PDB entry 2J80 | X-ray diffraction, 1.60 A resolution | chains A and B

== Chain A (and B) ==
Molecule: Sensor kinase cita
From: Klebsiella pneumoniae
Notes: EC 2.7.13.3; fragment: periplasmic ligand binding domain, residues 45-176; chain B of this document is another copy of the same molecule, construct and numbering; everything in this record applies to it too
Reference sequence: P52687 (CITA_KLEPN); residues 2-133 here correspond to UniProt positions 45-176 (UniProt number = residue number + 43)
Amino-acid sequence (135 residues; row label = number of the first residue in the row; numbers below 1 keep their minus sign (Gly-1 is residue -1)):
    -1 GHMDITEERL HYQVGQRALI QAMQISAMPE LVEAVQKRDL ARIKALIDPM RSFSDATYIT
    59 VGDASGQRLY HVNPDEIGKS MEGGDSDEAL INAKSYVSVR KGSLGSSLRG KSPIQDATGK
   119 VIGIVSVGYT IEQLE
Unresolved in the structure: -1 to 3, 133 (chain B: -1 to 5, 130-133)
Modified / non-standard residues: Mse1 (selenomethionine); Mse21, Mse26, Mse48, Mse79 (selenomethionine; parent Met)
Sequence notes: expression tag (-1 to 1)
Ion coordination: Na+: Ser24, Ser110, Pro111 (together with glycerol)
Residues lining bound ligands: citrate anion (FLC): Tyr56, Thr58, Arg66, His69, Mse79, Glu80, Gly100, Ser101, Leu102, Arg107, Lys109, Ser124
What the authors report for this chain:
  - binding site for citrate anion: Thr58, Arg66, His69, Ser101, Leu102, Arg107, Lys109, Ser124
  - self-association interface (contacts with another copy of this molecule): Gln11 to Pro27, Mse48 to Phe51
  - conformationally variable residues (loop rearrangement): Gly100 to Gly103
  - contacts within the chain: Gly103-Ser105 (backbone contact)

== Chain A / chain B interface ==
Pairs across the interface (32):
  Leu8(A) - Gln11(B)
  Gln11(A) - Leu8(B)
  Gln11(A) - Gln11(B)
  Gln11(A) - Arg15(B)  hydrogen bond
  Gln14(A) - Asp53(B)
  Arg15(A) - Gln11(B)  hydrogen bond
  Arg15(A) - Gln14(B)
  Arg15(A) - Arg15(B)
  Arg15(A) - Ile18(B)
  Ile18(A) - Arg15(B)
  Ile18(A) - Gln19(B)
  Ile18(A) - Phe51(B)
  Ile18(A) - Asp53(B)
  Gln19(A) - Ile18(B)
  Gln19(A) - Gln22(B)  hydrogen bond
  Mse21(A) - Phe51(B)
  Gln22(A) - Gln19(B)  hydrogen bond
  Gln22(A) - Mse48(B)  hydrogen bond (side chain-backbone)
  Gln22(A) - Ser52(B)
  Ala25(A) - Mse48(B)  hydrophobic
  Ala25(A) - Phe51(B)  hydrophobic
  Mse26(A) - Mse26(B)  hydrophobic
  Glu28(A) - Mse26(B)
  Glu28(A) - Pro27(B)
  Glu28(A) - Glu28(B)  hydrogen bond (side chain-backbone)
  Mse48(A) - Gln22(B)  hydrogen bond (backbone-side chain)
  Phe51(A) - Ile18(B)
  Phe51(A) - Mse21(B)  hydrophobic
  Phe51(A) - Ala25(B)  hydrophobic
  Ser52(A) - Gln22(B)
  Asp53(A) - Gln14(B)  hydrogen bond
  Asp53(A) - Ile18(B)
Also at the interface, not in a pair above, chain A (19 interface residues in all): Val12, Ile23, Pro27, Leu44
Also at the interface, not in a pair above, chain B (20 interface residues in all): Val12, Ile23, Arg40, Leu44

== Summary ==
Chain A and chain B form an interface of 19 and 20 residues respectively, with 8 hydrogen bonds. Polar pairs
include Gln11(A)-Arg15(B), Gln19(A)-Gln22(B) and Gln22(A)-Mse48(B). Ligands of chain A: citrate anion. From
the paper: a binding site for citrate anion at Thr58(A), Arg66(A) and His69(A) among others; conformational
variability at Gly100(A).
Chain A and chain B are both Sensor kinase cita (Klebsiella pneumoniae); the structure, Structure of
Citrate-bound Periplasmic Domain of Sensor Histidine Kinase CitA, was determined by X-ray diffraction together
with 2V9A from the same study.
